Entry 4YFZ (X-ray diffraction, 1.50 A resolution); this record covers chain A.

# Chain A
Protein: Outer capsid protein VP4
Source organism: Human rotavirus A
UniProtKB: B6RGK2 (B6RGK2_9REOV); numbering as in UniProt (aligned over 64-225)
Sequence (164 residues; numbered 62 to 225; the number before each row is that of its first residue):
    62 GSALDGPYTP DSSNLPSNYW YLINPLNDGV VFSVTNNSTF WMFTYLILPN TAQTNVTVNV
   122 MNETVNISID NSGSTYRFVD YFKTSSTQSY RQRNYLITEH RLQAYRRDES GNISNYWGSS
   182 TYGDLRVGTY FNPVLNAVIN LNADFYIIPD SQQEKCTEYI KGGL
Unresolved in the structure: 62-63
Sequence notes: expression tag (62-63)
Reported in the primary citation:
  - binding site for beta-D-galactopyranose: R154, N155, Y156, G179, D185
  - binding site for N-acetylglucosamine: I158, S180, Y183
  - conformationally variable residues (side-chain flip): F143, R154, S180, Y183
  - specificity-determining residues: I158, S180, Y183

# Summary
From the paper: a binding site for beta-D-galactopyranose at R154, N155 and Y156 among others; a binding site
for N-acetylglucosamine at I158, S180 and Y183.
Chain A is Outer capsid protein VP4 (Human rotavirus A); the structure, Structural basis of glycan recognition
in neonate-specific rotaviruses, was determined by X-ray diffraction, deposited together with 4YFW, 4YG0, 4YG3
and 4YG6.
